Entry 6YEO (X-ray diffraction, 2.04 A resolution); this record covers chain A.

== Chain A ==
Molecule: Beta-lactamase
Source organism: Escherichia coli (strain K12)
Notes: EC 3.5.2.6
UniProt: P00811 (AMPC_ECOLI); residues 4-361 here correspond to UniProt positions 20-377 (UniProt number = residue number + 16)
Amino-acid sequence (358 residues; row label = number of the first residue in the row):
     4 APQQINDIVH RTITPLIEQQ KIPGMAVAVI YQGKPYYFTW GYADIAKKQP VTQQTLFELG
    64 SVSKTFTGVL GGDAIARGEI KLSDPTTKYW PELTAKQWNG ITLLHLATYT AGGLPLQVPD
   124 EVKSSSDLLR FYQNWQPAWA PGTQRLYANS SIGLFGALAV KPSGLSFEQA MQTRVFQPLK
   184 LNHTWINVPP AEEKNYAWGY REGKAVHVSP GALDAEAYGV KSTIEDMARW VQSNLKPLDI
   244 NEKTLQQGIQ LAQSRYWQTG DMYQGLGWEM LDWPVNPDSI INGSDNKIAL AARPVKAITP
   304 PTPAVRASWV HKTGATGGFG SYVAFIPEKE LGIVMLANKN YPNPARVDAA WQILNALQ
UniProt features mapped onto this chain:
  - active site: Ser-64 (Acyl-ester intermediate)
  - binding site (a beta-lactam): Ser-64, Gln-120, Tyr-150, Asn-152, Ala-318, Asn-343
Covalently attached groups: compound OK3 linked to Ser-64
Ligand contacts: OK3 ((4R)-4-[[4-(aminomethyl)phenyl]carbonylamino]-3,3-bis(oxidanyl)-2-oxa-3-boranuidabicyclo[4.4.0]deca-1(10),6,8-triene-10-carboxylic acid): Gly-63, Lys-67, Leu-119, Tyr-150, Asn-152, Arg-204, Val-211, Tyr-221, Asn-289, Leu-293, Lys-315, Thr-316, Gly-317, Ala-318, Thr-319, Gly-320, Asn-346
From the paper describing this entry:
  - binding site for OK3: Ser-64, Gln-120, Lys-315, Thr-316, Ala-318, Asn-346
  - conformationally variable residues (side-chain flip): Gln-120

== Summary ==
Covalently linked compound OK3: at Ser-64. From UniProt: active-site residue Ser-64 and 6 beta-lactam-binding
residues. The paper reports a binding site for OK3 at Ser-64, Gln-120 and Lys-315 among others; conformational
variability at Gln-120.
Chain A is Beta-lactamase (Escherichia coli (strain K12)); the structure, Crystal structure of AmpC from E.
coli with cyclic boronate 2, was determined by X-ray diffraction together with 6T3D, 6YEN and 6YPD from the
same study.
